PDB entry 7P4W | X-ray diffraction, 2.28 A resolution | chain A

Chain A:
Protein: Alpha-amylase
Source organism: Aspergillus oryzae
Notes: EC 3.2.1.1
UniProtKB: A0A1S9DH83 (A0A1S9DH83_ASPOZ); residues 1-476 here correspond to UniProt positions 22-497 (UniProt number = residue number + 21)
Chain sequence (476 residues; numbered 1 to 476; the number before each row is that of its first residue):
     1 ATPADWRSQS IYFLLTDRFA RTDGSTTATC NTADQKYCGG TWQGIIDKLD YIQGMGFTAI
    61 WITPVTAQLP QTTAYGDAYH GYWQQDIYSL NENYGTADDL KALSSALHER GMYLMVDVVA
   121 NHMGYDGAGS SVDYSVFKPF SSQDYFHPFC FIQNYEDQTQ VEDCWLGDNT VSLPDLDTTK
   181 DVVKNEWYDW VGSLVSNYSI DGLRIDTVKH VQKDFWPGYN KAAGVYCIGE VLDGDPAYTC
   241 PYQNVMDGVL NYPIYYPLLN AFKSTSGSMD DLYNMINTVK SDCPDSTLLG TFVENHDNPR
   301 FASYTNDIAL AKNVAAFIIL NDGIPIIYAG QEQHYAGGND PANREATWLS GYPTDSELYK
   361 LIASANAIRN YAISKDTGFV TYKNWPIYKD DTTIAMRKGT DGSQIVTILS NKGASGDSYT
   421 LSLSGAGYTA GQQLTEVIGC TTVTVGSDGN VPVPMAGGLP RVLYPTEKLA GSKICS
Cystine bridges: Cys30-Cys38, Cys150-Cys164, Cys240-Cys283, Cys440-Cys475
Covalent attachments: N-acetylglucosamine (NAG) linked to Asn197
Metal / ion sites: Ca2+: Asn121, Glu162, Asp175, His210

Summary:
Covalently linked N-acetylglucosamine: at Asn197. Asn121, Glu162, Asp175 and His210 coordinate Ca2+.
Chain A is Alpha-amylase (Aspergillus oryzae); the structure, Crystal structure of alpha-amylase from
Aspergillus oryzae in space group I222, was determined by X-ray diffraction, deposited together with 7P4Z.
